Entry 7KTD (X-ray diffraction, 1.55 A resolution); this record covers chains A and P of the 4 polymer chains in the assembly.

[Chain A]
Protein: DNA-directed DNA/RNA polymerase mu
Source organism: Homo sapiens
Notes: EC 2.7.7.7
Reference sequence: Q9NP87 (DPOLM_HUMAN); residue numbers follow UniProt; this construct covers 132-397, 410-494
Amino-acid sequence (356 residues; each row starts with the number of its first residue; note: 12 numbers in that range are skipped by the numbering (no residue carries them; nothing is unmodelled there)):
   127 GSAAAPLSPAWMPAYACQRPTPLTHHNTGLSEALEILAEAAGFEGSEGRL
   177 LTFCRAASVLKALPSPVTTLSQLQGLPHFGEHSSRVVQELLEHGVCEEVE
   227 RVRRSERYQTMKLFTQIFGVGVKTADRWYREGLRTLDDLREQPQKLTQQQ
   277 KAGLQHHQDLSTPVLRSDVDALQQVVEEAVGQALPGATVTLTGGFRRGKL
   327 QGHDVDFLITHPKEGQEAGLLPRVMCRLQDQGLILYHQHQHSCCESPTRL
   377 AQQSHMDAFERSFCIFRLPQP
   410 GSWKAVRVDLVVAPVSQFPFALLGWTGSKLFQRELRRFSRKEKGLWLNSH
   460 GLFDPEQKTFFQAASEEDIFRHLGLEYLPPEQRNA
Disordered / not traced: 127-137, 365-384
Covalent attachments: 2,3-dihydroxy-1,4-dithiobutane (DTT) linked to Cys-180
Differences from the reference sequence: expression tag (127-131); conflict Gly-410 (Pro in Q9NP87)
Bound ions: Mn2+ site 1 near His-219 (its only coordinating residue here); Na+: Thr-241, Ile-243, Val-246 (shared with DT3(P) of chain P); Mn2+ site 2: Asp-330, Asp-332, Asp-418 (shared with 8OG_5(P) of chain P); Mn2+ site 3: Asp-330, Asp-332 (together with pyrophosphate) (shared with 8OG_5(P) of chain P); Mn2+ site 4: Glu-386, His-459
Ligand contacts: pyrophosphate (PPV): Gly-319, Gly-320, Arg-323, Lys-325, Gly-328, His-329, Asp-330, Asp-332
Curated features (UniProtKB/Swiss-Prot):
  - region: Arg-323 to Asp-332 (Involved in ssDNA binding)
  - binding site (Mg(2+)): Asp-330, Asp-332, Asp-418
  - site: Gly-433 (Responsible for the low discrimination between dNTP and rNTP)
From the paper describing this entry:
  - mutagenesis - R445A: increased catalytic activity on dGTP misinsertion
  - mutagenesis - K438D: decreased catalytic activity on Mg2+-dependent dGTP:At
  - mutagenesis - K438D (23-fold): decreased catalytic activity on :Ct insertion
  - mutagenesis - K438D: unchanged catalytic activity on in the presence of Mn2+
  - mutagenesis - Q441A: unchanged catalytic activity on 8-oxodGTP

[Chain P]
Molecule: 5-nt DNA strand
Sequence (5 nucleotides; numbered 1 to 5; the number before each row is that of its first residue):
     1 CGTAG
Modified residues: 8OG (8-oxo-2'-deoxy-guanosine-5'-monophosphate) at position 5
Bound ions: Na+: DT3 (shared with Thr-241(A), Ile-243(A), Val-246(A) of chain A); Mn2+ site 1: 8OG_5 (shared with Asp-330(A), Asp-332(A), Asp-418(A) of chain A)

[Interface between chain A and chain P]
Contacting residue pairs - 31 pairs, chain A then chain P:
  Ile-243(A) with DT3(P), phosphate contact
  Phe-244(A) with DT3(P), phosphate contact
  Gly-245(A) with DG2(P), phosphate contact; DT3(P), hydrogen bond to the phosphate
  Val-246(A) with DG2(P), hydrogen bond to the phosphate; DT3(P), hydrogen bond to the phosphate
  Gly-247(A) with DG2(P), hydrogen bond to the phosphate
  Lys-249(A) with DC1(P), sugar contact; DG2(P), phosphate contact
  Thr-250(A) with DC1(P), hydrogen bond to the phosphate; DG2(P), hydrogen bond to the phosphate
  Gln-275(A) with DG2(P), sugar contact
  Gly-319(A) with 8OG_5(P), phosphate contact
  Arg-323(A) with 8OG_5(P), hydrogen bond to the phosphate
  Asp-330(A) with 8OG_5(P), phosphate contact
  Asp-332(A) with DA4(P), phosphate contact; 8OG_5(P), phosphate contact
  Phe-389(A) with DT3(P), sugar contact; DA4(P), sugar contact
  Arg-416(A) with DT3(P), phosphate contact; DA4(P), salt bridge to the phosphate
  Asp-418(A) with DA4(P), sugar contact; 8OG_5(P), phosphate contact
  Gly-433(A) with 8OG_5(P), sugar contact
  Trp-434(A) with DA4(P), phosphate contact; 8OG_5(P), sugar contact
  Thr-435(A) with 8OG_5(P), phosphate contact
  Gly-436(A) with 8OG_5(P), hydrogen bond to the phosphate
  Ser-437(A) with 8OG_5(P), sugar contact
  Lys-438(A) with 8OG_5(P), base contact
  Arg-445(A) with 8OG_5(P), base contact
Also at the interface, not in a pair above, chain A (25 interface residues in all): Val-248, Arg-387, Gln-441

[Overview]
25 residues of chain A face 5 of chain P across their interface, with 8 hydrogen bonds and 1 salt bridge.
Polar pairs include Gly-245(A)/DT3(P), Val-246(A)/DG2(P) and Val-246(A)/DT3(P). Ligands of chain A:
pyrophosphate. From the paper: R445A of chain A increases catalytic activity on dGTP misinsertion; K438D of
chain A reduces catalytic activity on Mg2+-dependent dGTP:At.
Chain A is DNA-directed DNA/RNA polymerase mu (Homo sapiens) and chain P is a 5-nt DNA strand; the structure,
DNA Polymerase Mu, 8-oxodGTP:Ct Product State Ternary Complex, 10 mM Mn2+ (960min), was determined by X-ray
diffraction together with 7KSS, 7KST, 7KSU, 7KSV, 7KSW, 7KSX and 25 further entries from the same study.
